PDB entry 3UTQ | X-ray diffraction, 1.67 A resolution | chains A and B of the 3 polymer chains in the assembly

Chain A:
Name: HLA class I histocompatibility antigen, A-2 alpha chain
Organism: Homo sapiens
Reference sequence: P01892 (1A02_HUMAN); residues 1-276 here correspond to UniProt positions 25-300 (UniProt number = residue number + 24)
Amino-acid sequence (276 residues; numbered 1 to 276; the number before each row is that of its first residue):
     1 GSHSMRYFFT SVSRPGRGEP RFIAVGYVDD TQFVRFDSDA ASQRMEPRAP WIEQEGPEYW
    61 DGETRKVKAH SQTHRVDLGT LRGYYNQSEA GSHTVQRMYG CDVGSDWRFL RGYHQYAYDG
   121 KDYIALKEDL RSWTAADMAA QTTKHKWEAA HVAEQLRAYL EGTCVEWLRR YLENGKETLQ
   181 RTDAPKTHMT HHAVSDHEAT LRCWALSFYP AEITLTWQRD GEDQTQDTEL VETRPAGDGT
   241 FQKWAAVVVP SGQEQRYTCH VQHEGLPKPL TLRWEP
Disulfides: C101-C164, C203-C259

Chain B:
Name: Beta-2-microglobulin
Organism: Homo sapiens
Reference sequence: P61769 (B2MG_HUMAN); residues 1-99 here correspond to UniProt positions 21-119 (UniProt number = residue number + 20)
Amino-acid sequence (100 residues; numbered 0 to 99; the number before each row is that of its first residue; numbering starts at 0):
     0 MIQRTPKIQV YSRHPAENGK SNFLNCYVSG FHPSDIEVDL LKNGERIEKV EHSDLSFSKD
    60 WSFYLLYYTE FTPTEKDEYA CRVNHVTLSQ PKIVKWDRDM
Construct notes: initiating methionine (0)
UniProt features mapped onto this chain:
  - modified residue: Q2 (Pyrrolidone carboxylic acid)
  - glycosylation: I1 (N-linked (Glc) (glycation) isoleucine), K19 (N-linked (Glc) (glycation) lysine), K41 (N-linked (Glc) (glycation) lysine), K48 (N-linked (Glc) (glycation) lysine), K58 (N-linked (Glc) (glycation) lysine), K91 (N-linked (Glc) (glycation) lysine), K94 (N-linked (Glc) (glycation) lysine)
Disulfides: C25-C80

Interface between chain A and chain B:
Pairs across the interface (59):
  F8(A) with S55(B); F56(B)
  F9(A) with F56(B)
  T10(A) with F56(B); F62(B)
  V12(A) with S33(B)
  I23(A) with L54(B)
  V25(A) with D53(B); L54(B); S55(B)
  Y27(A) with S55(B); Y63(B)
  Q32(A) with D53(B), hydrogen bond
  R35(A) with D53(B), salt bridge
  Q96(A) with H31(B), hydrogen bond; F56(B); W60(B), hydrogen bond (side chain-backbone); F62(B)
  R97(A) with F56(B)
  M98(A) with F56(B), hydrophobic; K58(B)
  Q115(A) with K58(B); W60(B)
  Y116(A) with W60(B)
  A117(A) with W60(B)
  D119(A) with M0(B); I1(B); H31(B)
  G120(A) with I1(B); R3(B), hydrogen bond (backbone-side chain); H31(B); W60(B)
  K121(A) with M0(B); I1(B)
  D122(A) with W60(B), hydrogen bond
  H192(A) with D98(B), salt bridge
  R202(A) with D98(B), hydrogen bond (side chain-backbone)
  W204(A) with D98(B); M99(B)
  V231(A) with Q8(B)
  E232(A) with K6(B), salt bridge; Q8(B), hydrogen bond (backbone-side chain); Y26(B), hydrogen bond; S28(B), hydrogen bond
  R234(A) with Q8(B), hydrogen bond; Y10(B); M99(B), hydrogen bond (side chain-backbone)
  P235(A) with Y10(B), hydrogen bond (backbone-side chain); N24(B); Y26(B)
  A236(A) with R12(B), hydrogen bond (backbone-side chain); N24(B)
  G237(A) with R12(B), hydrogen bond (backbone-side chain)
  D238(A) with R12(B); H13(B)
  Q242(A) with Y10(B); S11(B), hydrogen bond (side chain-backbone); R12(B), hydrogen bond (side chain-backbone)
  W244(A) with M99(B), hydrogen bond (side chain-backbone)
Other interface residues (no listed pair), chain A (35 interface residues in all): R48, T94, Y118, T233
Other interface residues (no listed pair), chain B (26 interface residues in all): D59, L65

In short:
35 residues of chain A face 26 of chain B across their interface, with 17 hydrogen bonds and 3 salt bridges.
Polar contacts include R35(A)-D53(B), H192(A)-D98(B) and E232(A)-K6(B).
Chain A is HLA class I histocompatibility antigen, A-2 alpha chain and chain B is Beta-2-microglobulin, both
from Homo sapiens; the structure, Human HLA-A*0201-ALWGPDPAAA, was determined by X-ray diffraction (same
publication as 3UTP, 3UTS and 3UTT).
